PDB entry 9G9A | electron microscopy, 2.83 A resolution | chains A and G of the 9 polymer chains in the assembly

== Chain A ==
Molecule: CRISPR system single-strand-specific deoxyribonuclease Cas10/Csm1 (subtype III-A)
Source organism: Enterococcus italicus DSM 15952
Notes: EC 3.1.-.-, 2.7.7.-
UniProtKB: E6LHV7 (CAS10_ENTI1); residues 1-754 here correspond to UniProt positions 2-755 (UniProt number = residue number + 1)
Amino-acid sequence (774 residues; numbered -19 to 754; the number before each row is that of its first residue; numbers below 1 keep their minus sign (Met-19 is residue -19)):
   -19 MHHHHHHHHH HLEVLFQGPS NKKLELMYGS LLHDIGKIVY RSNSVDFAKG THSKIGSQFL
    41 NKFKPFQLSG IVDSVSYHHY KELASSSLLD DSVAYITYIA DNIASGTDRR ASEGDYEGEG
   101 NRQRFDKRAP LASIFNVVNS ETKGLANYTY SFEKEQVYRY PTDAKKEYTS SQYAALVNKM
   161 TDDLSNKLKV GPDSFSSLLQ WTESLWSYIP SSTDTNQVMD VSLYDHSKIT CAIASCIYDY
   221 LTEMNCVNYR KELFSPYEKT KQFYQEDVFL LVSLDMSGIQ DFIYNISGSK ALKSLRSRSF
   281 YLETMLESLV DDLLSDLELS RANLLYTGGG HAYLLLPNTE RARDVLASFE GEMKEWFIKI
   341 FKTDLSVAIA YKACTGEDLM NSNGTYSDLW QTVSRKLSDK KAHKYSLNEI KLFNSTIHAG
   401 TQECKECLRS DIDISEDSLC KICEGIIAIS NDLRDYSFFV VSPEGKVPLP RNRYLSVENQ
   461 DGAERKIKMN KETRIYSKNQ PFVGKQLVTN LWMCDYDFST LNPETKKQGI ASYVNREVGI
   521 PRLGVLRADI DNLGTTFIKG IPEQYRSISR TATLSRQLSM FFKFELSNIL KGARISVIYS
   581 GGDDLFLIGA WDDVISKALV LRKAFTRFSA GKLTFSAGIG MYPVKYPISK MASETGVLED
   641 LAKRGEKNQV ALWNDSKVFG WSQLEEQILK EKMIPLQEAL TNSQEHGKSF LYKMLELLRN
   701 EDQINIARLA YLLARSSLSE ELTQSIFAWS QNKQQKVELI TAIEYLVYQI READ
Not modelled in the structure: -19 to 0, 24-29, 87-104, 133-137, 481-487, 682-685, 753-754
Sequence notes: initiating methionine (-19); expression tag (-18 to 0)

== Chain G ==
Molecule: CRISPR system Cms protein Csm4
Source organism: Enterococcus italicus DSM 15952
UniProtKB: E6LHV4 (CSM4_ENTI1); residues 1-307 here = UniProt positions 1-307
Amino-acid sequence (307 residues; each row starts with the number of its first residue):
     1 MNQLVVKLVK LTFKSPVHFG MKRLSDSNHT IAADTLFSAL IIEALQQQLE LSHLLNNLVI
    61 TDLFPYNKTS YFLPKPLIRI EGKKGDESGY KAFKKLTYIP VENYSEYLRG EIDSLEASKI
   121 AESLNLGKAS LSTKVSLQAV DHNGESEPYS VGNFTFYPES GLYFLAKGNA DTIGQLEILM
   181 HALQYSGIGG KRSAGYGQFR CTIEDSGKFD SLLSQTGNIA ILLSSAMASD EELVDCLEDA
   241 RYLLKKRTGF VQSKTYADQL VKKKDFYAFS AGSTFYQKFN GKIFDVSDNG RHSVYRYAKA
   301 FWLEGKI
Not modelled in the structure: 1-3, 83-84

== Interface between chain A and chain G ==
Contacting residue pairs (64):
  Asn265(A) - Arg23(G)  hydrogen bond (backbone-side chain)
  Ile266(A) - Arg23(G)
  Ser267(A) - Arg23(G)
  Lys342(A) - Tyr267(G)
  Thr343(A) - Tyr267(G)
  Asp344(A) - Lys246(G)  salt bridge
  Gln371(A) - Gly85(G)
  Gln371(A) - Glu87(G)
  Ser374(A) - Glu87(G)
  Asp379(A) - Arg79(G)  salt bridge
  Asp379(A) - Arg241(G)  salt bridge
  Ala382(A) - Arg241(G)
  Ala382(A) - Tyr242(G)
  His383(A) - Leu237(G)  hydrogen bond (side chain-backbone)
  His383(A) - Ala240(G)
  His383(A) - Tyr242(G)
  Lys384(A) - Tyr242(G)
  Tyr385(A) - Tyr242(G)  hydrogen bond (backbone-side chain)
  Tyr385(A) - Leu244(G)  hydrophobic
  Ser386(A) - Leu237(G)
  Leu387(A) - Leu233(G)
  Leu387(A) - Val234(G)  hydrophobic
  Leu387(A) - Leu237(G)
  Ile390(A) - Met227(G)  hydrophobic
  Ile390(A) - Leu233(G)  hydrophobic
  Ile390(A) - Leu237(G)  hydrophobic
  Ile390(A) - Tyr242(G)
  Ile390(A) - Leu244(G)  hydrophobic
  Ile390(A) - Phe269(G)  hydrophobic
  Lys391(A) - Asp230(G)
  Lys391(A) - Leu233(G)
  Phe393(A) - Leu244(G)  hydrophobic
  Phe393(A) - Tyr267(G)  hydrophobic
  Asn394(A) - Met227(G)
  Asn394(A) - Phe266(G)
  Asn394(A) - Tyr267(G)  hydrogen bond (side chain-backbone)
  Thr396(A) - Lys264(G)
  Thr396(A) - Asp265(G)
  Ile397(A) - Asp288(G)
  His398(A) - Asp288(G)
  Ala399(A) - Lys262(G)
  Ala399(A) - Asp288(G)  hydrogen bond (backbone-side chain)
  Thr401(A) - Lys262(G)
  Glu403(A) - Lys262(G)  salt bridge
  Glu406(A) - Arg23(G)
  Leu408(A) - Lys22(G)
  Leu408(A) - Arg23(G)
  Asp529(A) - Lys91(G)  salt bridge
  Asn532(A) - Ser88(G)  hydrogen bond
  Thr535(A) - Gly85(G)
  Thr535(A) - Asp86(G)
  Thr535(A) - Glu87(G)  hydrogen bond (side chain-backbone)
  Thr535(A) - Ser88(G)  hydrogen bond
  Ile538(A) - Gly85(G)
  Ile538(A) - Glu87(G)
  Lys539(A) - Gly85(G)
  Tyr626(A) - Leu131(G)
  Pro627(A) - Ser25(G)
  Pro627(A) - Leu131(G)
  Ser629(A) - Asp26(G)
  Lys630(A) - Ser25(G)
  Lys630(A) - Ser27(G)  hydrogen bond
  Lys630(A) - Leu131(G)
  Arg644(A) - Glu122(G)  salt bridge
Also at the interface, not in a pair above, chain A (47 interface residues in all): Arg375, Ser378, Gly400, Arg409, Ser410, Ile530, Gly534, Asp640, Lys643, Asp655
Also at the interface, not in a pair above, chain G (37 interface residues in all): Tyr90, Lys95, Lys128, Ser130, Ser150, Phe250, Lys263

== Overview ==
47 residues of chain A and 37 residues of chain G are in contact, with 9 hydrogen bonds and 6 salt bridges.
Polar contacts include Asp344(A)-Lys246(G), Asp379(A)-Arg79(G) and Asp379(A)-Arg241(G).
Here chain A is CRISPR system single-strand-specific deoxyribonuclease Cas10/Csm1 (subtype III-A) and chain G
is CRISPR system Cms protein Csm4, both from Enterococcus italicus DSM 15952. Entry 9G9A (CryoEM structure of
Enterococcus italicus Csm-crRNA (3.2 complex)) was determined by electron microscopy, deposited together with
9G9B, 9G9C, 9G9D, 9G9E, 9G9F, 9G9G and 4 further entries.
